7BXU - chains A and B of the 4 polymer chains in the assembly; structure by electron microscopy, 3.70 A resolution.

[Chain A (and B)]
Protein: H(+)/Cl(-) exchange transporter 7
Organism: Homo sapiens
Notes: chain B of this document is another copy of the same molecule, construct and numbering; everything in this record applies to it too
UniProtKB: P51798 (CLCN7_HUMAN); residue numbers follow UniProt; this construct covers 1-805
Amino-acid sequence (805 residues; row label = number of the first residue in the row):
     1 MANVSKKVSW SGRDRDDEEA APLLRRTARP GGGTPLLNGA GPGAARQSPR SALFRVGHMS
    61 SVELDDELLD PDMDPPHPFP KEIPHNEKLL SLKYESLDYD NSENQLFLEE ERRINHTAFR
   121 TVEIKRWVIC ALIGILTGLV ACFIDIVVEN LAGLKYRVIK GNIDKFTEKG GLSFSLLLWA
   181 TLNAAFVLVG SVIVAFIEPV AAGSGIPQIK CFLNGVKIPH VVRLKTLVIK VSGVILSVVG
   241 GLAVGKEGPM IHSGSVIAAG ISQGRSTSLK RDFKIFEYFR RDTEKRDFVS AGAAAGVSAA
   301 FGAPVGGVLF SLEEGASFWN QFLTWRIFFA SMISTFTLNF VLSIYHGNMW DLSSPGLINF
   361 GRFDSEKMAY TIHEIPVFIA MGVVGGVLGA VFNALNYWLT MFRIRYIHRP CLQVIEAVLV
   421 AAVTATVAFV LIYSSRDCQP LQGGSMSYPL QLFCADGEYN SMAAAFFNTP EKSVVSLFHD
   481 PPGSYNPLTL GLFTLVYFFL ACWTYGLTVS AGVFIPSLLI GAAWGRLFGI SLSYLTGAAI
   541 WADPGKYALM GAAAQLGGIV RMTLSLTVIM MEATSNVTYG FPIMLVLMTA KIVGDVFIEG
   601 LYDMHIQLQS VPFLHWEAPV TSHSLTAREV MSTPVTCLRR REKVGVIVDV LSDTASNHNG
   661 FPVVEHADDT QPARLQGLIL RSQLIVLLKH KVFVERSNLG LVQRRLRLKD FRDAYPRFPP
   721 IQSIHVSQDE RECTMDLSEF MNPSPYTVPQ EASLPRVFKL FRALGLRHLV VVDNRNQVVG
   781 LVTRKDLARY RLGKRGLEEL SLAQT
Unresolved in the structure: 1-91, 117-118, 364-368, 667-671, 696-704, 727-731, 791-805
UniProt features mapped onto this chain:
  - motif: Gly-203 to Pro-207 (Selectivity filter part_1), Gly-245 to Pro-249 (Selectivity filter part_2), Gly-512 to Pro-516 (Selectivity filter part_3)
  - binding site (chloride): Ser-204, Phe-514, Tyr-602
  - binding site (ATP): His-658 to Gly-660, Thr-783 to Asp-786
  - site: Glu-247 (Mediates proton transfer from the outer aqueous phase to the interior of the protein), Glu-314 (Mediates proton transfer from the protein to the inner aqueous phase)
  - modified residue (Phosphoserine): Ser-9, Ser-60, Ser-801
  - natural variant: Leu-132 (L132P: In OPTB4), Leu-213 (L213F: In OPTA2; uncertain significance), Asn-214 (N214S: In OPTB4), Gly-215 (G215R: In OPTA2), Leu-224 (L224R: In OPTB4; uncertain significance), Leu-227 (deletion: In OPTB4), Gly-240 (G240R: In OPTB4), Pro-249 (P249R: In OPTB4), Ile-261 (I261F: In OPTB4), Arg-286 (R286Q: In OPTA2; R286W: In OPTA2; uncertain significance), Ser-290 (S290Y: In OPTA2; uncertain significance), Ala-299 (A299V: In OPTB4; uncertain significance), 20 further natural variant entries in UniProt

[Interface between chain A and chain B]
Residue-residue contacts (78; chain A residue first):
  Glu-103(A) with Ser-753(B), hydrogen bond
  Glu-111(A) with His-623(B), salt bridge
  Arg-112(A) with Ser-624(B), hydrogen bond
  Asn-115(A) with Val-620(B), hydrogen bond (side chain-backbone)
  Pro-304(A) with Val-577(B)
  Val-305(A) with Val-568(B), hydrophobic
  Glu-313(A) with Gln-321(B), hydrogen bond
  Phe-318(A) with Ala-763(B), hydrophobic
  Gln-321(A) with Glu-313(B), hydrogen bond; Thr-563(B), hydrogen bond; Trp-616(B), hydrogen bond
  Phe-322(A) with Trp-616(B), hydrophobic
  Thr-324(A) with Leu-564(B)
  Trp-325(A) with Thr-563(B); Leu-564(B), hydrophobic; Met-588(B), hydrophobic
  Phe-328(A) with Thr-567(B); Met-584(B), hydrophobic
  Phe-329(A) with Met-584(B), hydrophobic; Met-588(B), hydrophobic
  Met-332(A) with Met-571(B), hydrophobic; Gly-580(B); Phe-581(B), hydrophobic; Met-584(B), hydrophobic
  Ile-333(A) with Phe-581(B), hydrophobic
  Phe-336(A) with Tyr-370(B); Ile-372(B), hydrophobic; Phe-581(B), hydrophobic
  Phe-340(A) with Ile-372(B), hydrophobic
  Leu-352(A) with Thr-578(B)
  Tyr-370(A) with Phe-336(B)
  Ile-372(A) with Phe-336(B), hydrophobic; Phe-340(B), hydrophobic
  Thr-563(A) with Gln-321(B), hydrogen bond; Trp-325(B)
  Leu-564(A) with Thr-324(B); Trp-325(B), hydrophobic
  Thr-567(A) with Phe-328(B)
  Val-568(A) with Val-305(B), hydrophobic
  Met-571(A) with Met-332(B), hydrophobic
  Glu-572(A) with Glu-572(B)
  Val-577(A) with Pro-304(B)
  Thr-578(A) with Leu-352(B)
  Gly-580(A) with Met-332(B)
  Phe-581(A) with Met-332(B), hydrophobic; Ile-333(B), hydrophobic
  Met-584(A) with Phe-328(B), hydrophobic; Phe-329(B), hydrophobic; Met-332(B), hydrophobic
  Met-588(A) with Trp-127(B), hydrophobic; Trp-325(B), hydrophobic; Phe-329(B), hydrophobic
  Trp-616(A) with Gln-321(B), hydrogen bond; Phe-322(B), hydrophobic
  Val-620(A) with Asn-115(B), hydrogen bond (backbone-side chain)
  His-623(A) with Glu-111(B), salt bridge
  Ser-624(A) with Arg-112(B), hydrogen bond
  Arg-674(A) with Arg-775(B)
  Gln-676(A) with Asn-774(B)
  Pro-743(A) with Glu-751(B)
  Ser-744(A) with Pro-749(B); Ala-752(B); Arg-756(B), hydrogen bond (backbone-side chain)
  Tyr-746(A) with Arg-756(B), hydrogen bond; Lys-759(B)
  Pro-749(A) with Ser-744(B)
  Glu-751(A) with Pro-743(B)
  Ala-752(A) with Ser-744(B)
  Ser-753(A) with Glu-103(B), hydrogen bond
  Arg-756(A) with Ser-744(B), hydrogen bond (side chain-backbone); Tyr-746(B), hydrogen bond
  Lys-759(A) with Tyr-746(B)
  Ala-763(A) with Phe-318(B), hydrophobic
  Asn-774(A) with Gln-676(B); Asn-776(B), hydrogen bond (backbone-side chain)
  Arg-775(A) with Arg-674(B)
  Asn-776(A) with Asn-774(B), hydrogen bond (side chain-backbone); Asn-776(B)
Interface residues without a listed pair, chain A (64 interface residues in all): Trp-127, Gly-302, Leu-309, Leu-312, Ala-316, Ser-317, Trp-319, Trp-350, Ala-369, Glu-617, Asn-742, Asp-773
Interface residues without a listed pair, chain B (64 interface residues in all): Gly-302, Leu-309, Leu-312, Ala-316, Ser-317, Trp-319, Trp-350, Ala-369, Glu-617, Asn-742, Asp-773

[Summary]
Chain A and chain B each contribute 64 residues to their interface, with 18 hydrogen bonds and 2 salt bridges.
Polar pairs include Glu-111(A)/His-623(B), Glu-103(A)/Ser-753(B) and Arg-112(A)/Ser-624(B). From UniProt: 3
chloride-binding residues and 7 ATP-binding residues on chain A.
Chain A and chain B are both H(+)/Cl(-) exchange transporter 7 (Homo sapiens); the structure, CLC-7/Ostm1
membrane protein complex, was determined by electron microscopy.
